PDB entry 8G3M | electron microscopy, 3.00 A resolution | chains J and A of the 10 polymer chains in the assembly

Chain J:
Molecule: Neuraminidase
From: Influenza A virus
UniProtKB: V9SU56 (V9SU56_9INFA); residues 82-469 here = UniProt positions 82-469
Sequence (492 residues; row label = number of the first residue in the row; numbers below 1 keep their minus sign (Met-22 is residue -22)):
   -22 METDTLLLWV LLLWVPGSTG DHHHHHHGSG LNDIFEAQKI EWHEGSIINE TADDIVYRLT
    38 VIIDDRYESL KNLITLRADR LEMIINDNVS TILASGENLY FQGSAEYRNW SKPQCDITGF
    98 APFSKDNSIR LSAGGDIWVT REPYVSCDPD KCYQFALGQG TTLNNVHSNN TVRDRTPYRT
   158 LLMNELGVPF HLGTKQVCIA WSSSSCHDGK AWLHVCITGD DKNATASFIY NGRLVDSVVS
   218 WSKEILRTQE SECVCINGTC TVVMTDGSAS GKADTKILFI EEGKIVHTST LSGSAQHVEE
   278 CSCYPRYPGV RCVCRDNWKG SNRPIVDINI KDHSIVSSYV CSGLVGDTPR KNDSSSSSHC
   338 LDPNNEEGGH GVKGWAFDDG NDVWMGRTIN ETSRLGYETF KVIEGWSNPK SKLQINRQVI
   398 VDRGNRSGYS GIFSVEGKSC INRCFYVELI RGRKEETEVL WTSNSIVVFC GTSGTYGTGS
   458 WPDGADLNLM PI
Unresolved in the structure: -22 to 81
Differences from the reference sequence: initiating methionine (-22); expression tag (-21 to 81)
Cystine bridges: Cys92-Cys417, Cys124-Cys129, Cys175-Cys193, Cys183-Cys230, Cys232-Cys237, Cys278-Cys291, Cys280-Cys289, Cys318-Cys337, Cys421-Cys447
Glycans and other covalent adducts: N-acetylglucosamine (NAG) linked to Asn86, Asn146, Asn329, Asn367; glycan linked to Asn200, Asn234
Metal / ion sites: Ca2+: Asp293, Gly297, Asp324, Gly345, His347

Chain A:
Molecule: FNI9 Fab heavy chain
From: Homo sapiens
Notes: antibody fragment or engineered binder
Sequence (231 residues; numbered 1 to 231; the number before each row is that of its first residue):
     1 QVHLVQSGAE VKEPGSSVTV SCKASGGSFN NQAISWVRQA PGQGLEWMGG IFPISGTPTS
    61 AQRFQGRVTF TADESTTTVY MDLSSLRSDD TAVYYCARAG SDYFNRDLGW ENYYFASWGQ
   121 GTLVTVSSAS TKGPSVFPLA PSSKSTSGGT AALGCLVKDY FPEPVTVSWN SGALTSGVHT
   181 FPAVLQSSGL YSLSSVVTVP SSSLGTQTYI CNVNHKPSNT KVDKKVEPKS C
Unresolved in the structure: 131-231
Cystine bridges: Cys22-Cys96

Interface between chain J and chain A:
Residue-residue contacts (30):
  Arg118(J) - Asp107(A)  salt bridge
  Arg118(J) - Leu108(A)
  Val149(J) - Asn105(A)
  Arg150(J) - Asp102(A)  salt bridge
  Arg150(J) - Tyr103(A)
  Arg150(J) - Asn105(A)
  Asp151(J) - Tyr103(A)  hydrogen bond
  Asp151(J) - Asn105(A)
  Asp151(J) - Arg106(A)  salt bridge
  Arg152(J) - Tyr103(A)  hydrogen bond (backbone-side chain)
  Arg152(J) - Phe104(A)  hydrogen bond (side chain-backbone)
  Arg152(J) - Arg106(A)
  Trp178(J) - Arg106(A)  hydrogen bond (backbone-side chain)
  Ser179(J) - Arg106(A)  hydrogen bond
  Lys199(J) - Ile54(A)  hydrogen bond (side chain-backbone)
  Lys199(J) - Ser55(A)
  Glu221(J) - Thr57(A)
  Glu221(J) - Pro58(A)
  Ile222(J) - Phe104(A)  hydrophobic
  Arg224(J) - Arg106(A)
  Glu227(J) - Arg106(A)  salt bridge
  Ala246(J) - Phe104(A)  hydrophobic
  Ser247(J) - Gln65(A)  hydrogen bond (backbone-side chain)
  Gly248(J) - Gln65(A)
  Arg292(J) - Asp107(A)  salt bridge
  Trp295(J) - Gln62(A)  hydrogen bond
  Trp295(J) - Gln65(A)
  His347(J) - Asp107(A)
  Arg371(J) - Asp107(A)  salt bridge
  Tyr406(J) - Asp107(A)  hydrogen bond
Also at the interface, not in a pair above, chain J (25 interface residues in all): Glu119, Asp198, Lys249, Asn294, Lys431
Also at the interface, not in a pair above, chain A (14 interface residues in all): Trp110

Overview:
The interface between chain J and chain A involves 25 residues on one side and 14 on the other; the contacts
include 9 hydrogen bonds and 6 salt bridges. Polar contacts include Arg118(J)-Asp107(A), Arg150(J)-Asp102(A)
and Asp151(J)-Arg106(A). Covalently linked N-acetylglucosamine: at Asn86(J), Asn146(J), Asn329(J) and
Asn367(J).
Here chain J is Neuraminidase (Influenza A virus) and chain A is FNI9 Fab heavy chain (Homo sapiens). Entry
8G3M (N2 neuraminidase of A/Tanzania/205/2010 H3N2 in complex with 3 FNI9 Fab molecules) was determined by
electron microscopy, deposited together with 8G30, 8G3N, 8G3O, 8G3V and 8G40.
